Entry 7F7F (electron microscopy, 3.81 A resolution); this record covers chains A and B.

== Chain A ==
Protein: Phospholipid-transporting ATPase DNF1
From: Saccharomyces cerevisiae S288C
Notes: EC 7.6.2.1
UniProtKB: P32660 (ATC5_YEAST); numbering as in UniProt (aligned over 1-1571)
Sequence (1571 residues; each row starts with the number of its first residue):
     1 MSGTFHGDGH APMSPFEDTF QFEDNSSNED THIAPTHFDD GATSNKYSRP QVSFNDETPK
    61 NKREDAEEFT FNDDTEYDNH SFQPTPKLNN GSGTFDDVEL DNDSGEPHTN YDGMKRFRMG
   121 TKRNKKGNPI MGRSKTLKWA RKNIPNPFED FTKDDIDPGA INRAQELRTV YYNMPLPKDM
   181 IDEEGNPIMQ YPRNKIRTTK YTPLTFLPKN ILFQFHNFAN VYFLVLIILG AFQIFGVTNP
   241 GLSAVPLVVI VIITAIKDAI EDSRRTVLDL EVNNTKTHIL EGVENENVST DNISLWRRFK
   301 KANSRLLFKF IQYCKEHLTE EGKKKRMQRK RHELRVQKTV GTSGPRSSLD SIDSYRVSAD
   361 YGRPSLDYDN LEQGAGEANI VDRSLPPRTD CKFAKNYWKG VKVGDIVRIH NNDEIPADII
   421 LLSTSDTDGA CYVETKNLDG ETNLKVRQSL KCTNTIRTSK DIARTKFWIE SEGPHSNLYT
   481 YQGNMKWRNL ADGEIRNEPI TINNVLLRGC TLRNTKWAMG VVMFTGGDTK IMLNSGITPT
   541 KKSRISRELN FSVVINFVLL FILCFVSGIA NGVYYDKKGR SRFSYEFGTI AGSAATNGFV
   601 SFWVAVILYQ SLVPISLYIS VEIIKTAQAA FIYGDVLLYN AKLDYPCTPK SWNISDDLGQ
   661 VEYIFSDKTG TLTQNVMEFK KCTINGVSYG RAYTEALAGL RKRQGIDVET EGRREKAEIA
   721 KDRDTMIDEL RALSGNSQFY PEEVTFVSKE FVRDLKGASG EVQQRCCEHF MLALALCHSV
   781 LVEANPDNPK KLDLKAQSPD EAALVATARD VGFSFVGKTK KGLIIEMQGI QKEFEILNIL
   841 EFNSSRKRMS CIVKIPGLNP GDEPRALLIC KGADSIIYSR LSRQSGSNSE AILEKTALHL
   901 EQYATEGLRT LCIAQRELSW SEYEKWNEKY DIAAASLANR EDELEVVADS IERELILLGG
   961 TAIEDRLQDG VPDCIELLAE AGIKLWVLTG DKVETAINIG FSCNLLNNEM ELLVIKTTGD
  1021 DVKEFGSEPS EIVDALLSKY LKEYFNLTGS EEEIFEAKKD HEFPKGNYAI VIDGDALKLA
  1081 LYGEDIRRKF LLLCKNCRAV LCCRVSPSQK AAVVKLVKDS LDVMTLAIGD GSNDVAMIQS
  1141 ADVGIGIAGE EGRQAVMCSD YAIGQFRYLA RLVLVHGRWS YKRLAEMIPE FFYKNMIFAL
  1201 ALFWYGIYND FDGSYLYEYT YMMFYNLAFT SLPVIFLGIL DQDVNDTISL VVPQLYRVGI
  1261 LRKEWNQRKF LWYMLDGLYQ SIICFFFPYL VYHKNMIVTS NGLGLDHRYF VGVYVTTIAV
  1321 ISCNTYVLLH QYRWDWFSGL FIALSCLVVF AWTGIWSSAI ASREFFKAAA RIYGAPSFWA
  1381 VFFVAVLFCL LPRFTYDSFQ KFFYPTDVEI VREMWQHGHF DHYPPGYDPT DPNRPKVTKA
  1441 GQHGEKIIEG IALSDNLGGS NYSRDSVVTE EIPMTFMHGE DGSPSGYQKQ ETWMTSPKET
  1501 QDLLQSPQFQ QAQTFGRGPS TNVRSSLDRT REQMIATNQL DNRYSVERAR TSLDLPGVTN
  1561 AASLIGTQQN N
Not modelled in the structure: 1-166, 197-219, 287-389, 750-759, 1438-1571
Curated features (UniProtKB/Swiss-Prot):
  - region (Involved in phosphatidylcholine substrate selection): Ile234 to Gly241, Glu586 to Ile590
  - active site: Asp667 (4-aspartylphosphate intermediate)
  - binding site (ATP): Asp667, Lys668, Thr669, Glu801, Phe842, Ser844, Lys847, Lys871, Arg909, Thr910, Thr989, Gly990, Asp991, Arg1104, Lys1110, Asn1133, Asp1134
  - binding site (Mg(2+)): Asp667, Thr669, Asp1130, Asp1134
  - binding site (a 1,2-diacyl-sn-glycero-3-phospho-L-serine): Arg1393
  - site: Ile615 (Involved in the release of the transported lipid into the cytosolic leaflet)
  - modified residue: Ser53 (Phosphoserine), Thr70 (Phosphothreonine), Ser81 (Phosphoserine), Thr85 (Phosphothreonine), Ser92 (Phosphoserine), Thr94 (Phosphothreonine), Ser104 (Phosphoserine), Thr109 (Phosphothreonine), Ser351 (Phosphoserine), Ser354 (Phosphoserine), Ser358 (Phosphoserine), Ser365 (Phosphoserine), Tyr368 (Phosphotyrosine), Ser1506 (Phosphoserine), Thr1551 (Phosphothreonine), Ser1552 (Phosphoserine), Ser1563 (Phosphoserine)
  - cross-link: Lys895 (Glycyl lysine isopeptide (Lys-Gly) (interchain with G-Cter in ubiquitin))
  - mutagenesis: Gly230 to Ala231 (Increases phosphatidylserine uptake but not phosphatidic acid or sphingomyelin uptake), Ile234 to Phe235 (Decreases phosphatidylcholine and phosphatidylethanolamine uptake), Pro240 to Gly241 (Decreases phosphatidylcholine and phosphatidylethanolamine uptake), Ser243 (S243Y: Increases phosphatidylcholine and phosphatidylserine uptake), Arg264 (R264A: Increases glucosylceramide, phosphatidylethanolamine, and phosphatidylcholine uptake), Ile545 (I545T: Decreases phosphatidylcholine and phosphatidylehtanolamine uptake), Asn550 (N550I/K/S/Y: Increases phosphatidylserine uptake; N550K/S: Does not alter phosphatidic acid or sphingomyelin uptake), Phe551 (F551L: Decreases phosphatidylcholine and phosphatidylehtanolamine uptake), Ile555 (I555L: Decreases phosphatidylcholine and phosphatidylehtanolamine uptake), Val558 (V558E: Decreases phosphatidylcholine and phosphatidylehtanolamine uptake), Phe565 (F565L: Decreases phosphatidylcholine and phosphatidylehtanolamine uptake), Gly568 (G568A: Decreases phosphatidylcholine, phosphatidylserine and phosphatidylethanolamine uptake), 22 further mutagenesis entries in UniProt
Bound ions: Mg2+: Asp667, Thr669

== Chain B ==
Protein: Alkylphosphocholine resistance protein LEM3
From: Saccharomyces cerevisiae S288C
UniProtKB: P42838 (LEM3_YEAST); residues 1-414 here = UniProt positions 1-414
Sequence (414 residues; each row starts with the number of its first residue):
     1 MVNFDLGQVG EVFRRKDKGA IVSGDNPEEE EDVDASEFEE DEVKPVRTKN RRPKEDAFTQ
    61 QRLAAINPVL TPRTVLPLYL LIAVVFVIVG GCILAQNSKV DEVTIYYQDC MTNATSSWSD
   121 IPSEHWQFVF HKYKTYNTAP QWRFVDDESD DFTKQRGTCQ IRFTTPSDMK NNVYLNYVLE
   181 KFAANHRRYV LSFSEDQIRG EDASYETVHD ATGINCKPLS KNADGKIYYP CGLIANSMFN
   241 DTFPLQLTNV GDTSNNYSLT NKGINWESDK KRYKKTKYNY TQIAPPPYWE KMYPDGYNET
   301 NIPDIQDWEE FQNWMRPGAF DKITKLIRIN KNDTLPAGEY QLDIGLHWPV LEFNGKKGIY
   361 LTHGSHLGGR NPFLGIVYLI GGCICAAMAL ILLTFWLFGG RKIADASSLS WNMK
Not modelled in the structure: 1-49, 412-414
Curated features (UniProtKB/Swiss-Prot):
  - region: Gly400 to Lys414 (Required for localization to the plasma membrane)
  - modified residue: Ser36 (Phosphoserine)
  - glycosylation (N-linked (GlcNAc...) asparagine): Asn113, Asn240, Asn256, Asn279, Asn298, Asn332
  - mutagenesis: Arg51 (R51A: Increases glucosylceramide transport activity of DNF1 and DNF2, but not their phosphatidylethanolamine or phosphatidylcholine transport activity), Ala65 (A65V: Mildly reduces interaction with DNF1), Ala83 (A83T: Reduces interaction with DNF1), Cys110 (C110A: Strongly reduces interaction with DNF1. Mildly resistant to miltefosine. Decreases protein level. Normal protein level; when associated with C-159), Cys159 (C159A: Strongly reduces interaction with DNF1. Mildly resistant to miltefosine. Decreases protein level. Normal protein level; when associated with C-110), Cys216 (C216A: Decreases DNF1 activity. Reduces interaction with DNF1. Resistant to miltefosine. Sensitive to duramycin), Cys231 (C231A: Mildly decreases DNF1 activity. Reduces interaction with DNF1. Resistant to miltefosine), Ser237 (S237L: Strongly reduces interaction with DNF1), Gly375 (G375E: Reduces interaction with DNF1), Ala404 (A404V: Strongly reduces interaction with DNF1)
Disulfides: Cys110-Cys159, Cys216-Cys231
Covalent attachments: N-acetylglucosamine (NAG) linked to Asn240, Asn256, Asn298

== Interface between chain A and chain B ==
Residue-residue contacts (182):
  Gln233(A) with Gly213(B)
  Ile234(A) with Thr212(B)
  Tyr574(A) with His186(B), hydrogen bond
  Gly579(A) with Phe353(B)
  Arg580(A) with Phe353(B)
  Ser581(A) with Phe182(B); Phe353(B)
  Ser584(A) with Tyr288(B), hydrogen bond (backbone-side chain); Glu352(B), hydrogen bond
  Tyr585(A) with Phe182(B), hydrophobic; Leu233(B); Ser237(B); Tyr288(B); Trp348(B); Pro349(B)
  Glu586(A) with Ala183(B); Leu233(B)
  Phe587(A) with Leu219(B), hydrophobic; Leu233(B); Asn236(B); Tyr288(B)
  Phe599(A) with Arg187(B)
  Phe631(A) with Phe58(B); Thr59(B); Gln61(B)
  Tyr633(A) with Pro53(B)
  Gly634(A) with Pro53(B); Thr59(B); Gln60(B), hydrogen bond (backbone-side chain)
  Asp635(A) with Pro53(B); Gln60(B)
  Val636(A) with Arg52(B); Pro53(B); Gln60(B)
  Tyr639(A) with Arg51(B); Arg52(B), hydrogen bond (side chain-backbone)
  Asp644(A) with Asn50(B), hydrogen bond; Arg51(B), hydrogen bond (backbone-side chain)
  Tyr645(A) with Arg51(B)
  Pro646(A) with Arg51(B)
  Trp1179(A) with Gln61(B)
  Arg1183(A) with Gln61(B), hydrogen bond
  Tyr1205(A) with Asn185(B); Ala319(B), hydrogen bond (side chain-backbone); Phe320(B), hydrophobic
  Tyr1208(A) with Asn185(B), hydrogen bond (backbone-side chain)
  Asn1209(A) with Asn185(B)
  Asp1212(A) with His186(B), salt bridge; Arg187(B)
  Gly1213(A) with Arg187(B)
  Ser1214(A) with Asn185(B), hydrogen bond (side chain-backbone)
  Ile1239(A) with Gln61(B)
  Leu1240(A) with Leu63(B), hydrophobic
  Gln1242(A) with Gln61(B), hydrogen bond (side chain-backbone)
  Asp1246(A) with Arg62(B), salt bridge
  Gln1254(A) with Leu409(B)
  Phe1287(A) with Phe373(B); Val377(B), hydrophobic
  Tyr1289(A) with Phe320(B), hydrophobic
  Leu1290(A) with Asn371(B), hydrogen bond (backbone-side chain); Phe373(B)
  Val1291(A) with Asn371(B), hydrogen bond (backbone-side chain); Phe373(B)
  Tyr1292(A) with Phe320(B), hydrophobic
  His1293(A) with Asn371(B)
  Lys1294(A) with Lys322(B), hydrogen bond (backbone-side chain)
  Asn1295(A) with Lys322(B), hydrogen bond (backbone-side chain); Thr324(B), hydrogen bond (backbone-side chain)
  Met1296(A) with Glu102(B); Tyr360(B); Gly369(B); Arg370(B)
  Ile1297(A) with Asn176(B); Gly364(B); Gly368(B); Gly369(B), hydrogen bond (backbone-backbone)
  Val1298(A) with Gly368(B)
  Thr1299(A) with Trp266(B); Ser365(B); His366(B); Gly368(B)
  Ser1300(A) with Ser365(B); His366(B), hydrogen bond (backbone-backbone)
  Asn1301(A) with Tyr174(B), hydrogen bond (backbone-side chain); Trp266(B)
  Gly1302(A) with Tyr174(B); Leu326(B)
  Leu1303(A) with Gly263(B); Ile264(B); Asn265(B); Trp266(B), hydrophobic; Arg316(B), hydrogen bond (backbone-side chain); Leu326(B), hydrophobic
  Gly1304(A) with Arg316(B), hydrogen bond (backbone-side chain)
  Asp1306(A) with Arg316(B), salt bridge; Pro317(B); Gly318(B); Ala319(B), hydrogen bond (backbone-backbone); Thr324(B)
  His1307(A) with Arg316(B); Pro317(B); Ala319(B)
  Arg1308(A) with Val190(B); Ala319(B)
  Arg1333(A) with Leu63(B); Ala65(B); Asn67(B)
  Trp1334(A) with Ala65(B); Ile66(B), hydrogen bond (backbone-backbone); Asn67(B); Pro68(B)
  Asp1335(A) with Leu63(B); Ala64(B); Ala65(B)
  Trp1336(A) with Ala64(B), hydrogen bond (backbone-backbone)
  Phe1337(A) with Leu63(B), hydrophobic
  Ile1360(A) with Arg199(B); Lys271(B); Arg272(B)
  Arg1363(A) with Glu195(B); Ile214(B)
  Glu1364(A) with Arg272(B)
  Phe1366(A) with Ser268(B); Lys271(B)
  Lys1367(A) with Ser268(B)
  Arg1371(A) with Trp266(B); Ser268(B); Asp269(B), salt bridge
  Pro1376(A) with His366(B); Leu367(B)
  Ser1377(A) with Leu367(B); Leu374(B)
  Ala1380(A) with Leu367(B), hydrophobic; Leu374(B); Tyr378(B), hydrogen bond (backbone-side chain)
  Val1381(A) with Leu374(B)
  Phe1383(A) with Phe86(B)
  Val1384(A) with Val377(B), hydrophobic; Tyr378(B)
  Leu1387(A) with Phe86(B), hydrophobic; Gly381(B)
  Phe1388(A) with Val377(B); Ile380(B), hydrophobic; Gly381(B)
  Leu1391(A) with Ile384(B), hydrophobic; Cys385(B), hydrophobic
  Phe1394(A) with Leu70(B), hydrophobic; Leu78(B), hydrophobic; Tyr79(B), hydrogen bond (backbone-side chain)
  Thr1395(A) with Tyr79(B), hydrogen bond
  Asp1397(A) with Leu70(B)
  Ser1398(A) with Leu70(B); Val75(B)
  Phe1399(A) with Leu392(B), hydrophobic
  Lys1401(A) with Arg401(B)
  Phe1402(A) with Leu70(B); Thr71(B); Pro72(B), hydrophobic; Trp396(B); Arg401(B), hydrogen bond (backbone-side chain)
  Phe1403(A) with Phe395(B), hydrophobic; Trp396(B), hydrophobic
  Pro1405(A) with Arg401(B)
  Asp1407(A) with Ser407(B); Ser408(B), hydrogen bond
  Ile1410(A) with Ala404(B); Asp405(B); Ala406(B), hydrophobic
  Arg1412(A) with Asn67(B), hydrogen bond; Pro68(B); Val69(B)
  Glu1413(A) with Val69(B); Thr71(B); Arg401(B), salt bridge; Ile403(B)
  Met1414(A) with Ala404(B)
  Trp1415(A) with Asn67(B)
  Gln1416(A) with Asn67(B), hydrogen bond (side chain-backbone); Val69(B)
  His1417(A) with Ile403(B)
  Pro1425(A) with Arg62(B)
  Gly1426(A) with Arg62(B)
Also at the interface, not in a pair above, chain A (103 interface residues in all): Arg582, Ala594, Leu637, Val1252, Arg1257, Phe1286, Leu1305, Val1311, Phe1365, Trp1379, Val1411
Also at the interface, not in a pair above, chain B (100 interface residues in all): Glu55, Ile82, Ile93, Lys181, Tyr189, Pro218, Ile323, Lys325, Thr362, Met388

== Overview ==
Chain A and chain B form an interface of 103 and 100 residues respectively; the contacts include 32 hydrogen
bonds and 5 salt bridges. Polar pairs include Asp1212(A)-His186(B), Asp1246(A)-Arg62(B) and
Asp1306(A)-Arg316(B). N-acetylglucosamine is covalently linked to Asn240(B), Asn256(B) and Asn298(B).
Here chain A is Phospholipid-transporting ATPase DNF1 and chain B is Alkylphosphocholine resistance protein
LEM3, both from Saccharomyces cerevisiae S288C. Entry 7F7F (Cryo-EM structure of Dnf1 from Saccharomyces
cerevisiae in yeast lipids with beryllium fluoride (resting state)) was determined by electron microscopy,
deposited together with 7DRX, 7DSH, 7DSI, 7WHV and 7WHW.
